4YG7 - chains D and K of the 8 polymer chains in the assembly; structure by X-ray diffraction, 3.77 A resolution.

[Chain D (and K)]
Molecule: Serine/threonine-protein kinase HipA
From: Escherichia coli (strain K12)
Notes: EC 2.7.11.1; chain K of this document is another copy of the same molecule, construct and numbering; everything in this record applies to it too
Reference sequence: P23874 (HIPA_ECOLI); numbering as in UniProt (aligned over 2-437)
Amino-acid sequence (436 residues; row label = number of the first residue in the row):
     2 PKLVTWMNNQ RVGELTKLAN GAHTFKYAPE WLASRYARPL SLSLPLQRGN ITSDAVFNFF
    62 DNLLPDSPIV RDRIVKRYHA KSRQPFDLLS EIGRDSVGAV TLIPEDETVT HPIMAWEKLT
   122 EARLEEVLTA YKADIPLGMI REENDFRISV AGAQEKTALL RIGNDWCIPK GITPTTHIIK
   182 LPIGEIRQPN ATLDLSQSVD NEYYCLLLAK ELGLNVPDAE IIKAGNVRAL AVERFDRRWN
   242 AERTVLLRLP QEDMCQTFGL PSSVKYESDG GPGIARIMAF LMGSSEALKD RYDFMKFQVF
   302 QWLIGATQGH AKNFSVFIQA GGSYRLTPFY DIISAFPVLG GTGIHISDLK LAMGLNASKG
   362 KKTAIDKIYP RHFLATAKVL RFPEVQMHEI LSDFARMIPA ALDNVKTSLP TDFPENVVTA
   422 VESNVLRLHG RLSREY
Unresolved in the structure: 135-145, 185-195 (chain K: 135-147, 185-195)
Construct notes: conflict Gln-309 (Asp in P23874)
UniProt features mapped onto this chain:
  - DNA-binding region: Lys-379 to Arg-382
  - binding site (ATP): Ala-152 to Lys-157, Lys-181, Glu-234 to Phe-236, His-311 to Asn-314, Tyr-331, Asp-332
  - modified residue: Ser-150 (Phosphoserine)
  - mutagenesis: Gly-22 (G22S: Loss of toxicity, does not confer high persistence. Single mutation has decreased affinity for HipB-operator ...), Pro-86 (P86L: High levels of persister cells formed which survive better than wild-type in ampicillin or ciprofloxacin, decreased affinity for HipB-operator), Asp-88 (D88N: Loss of toxicity, still confers high levels of persister cells. Decreased affinity for HipB-operator), Ser-150 (S150A: No phosphorylation; cells grow normally), Asp-291 (D291A: Retains toxicity and high persistence but not cold-sensitive. Loss of toxicity, high levels of persister cells and cold sensitivity, decreased affinity for HipB; in hipA7 ...), Asp-332 (D332Q: Loss of autophosphorylation; cells grow normally)

[How chain D and chain K interact]
Residue-residue contacts (31):
  Asn-21(D) / Ala-23(K)
  Asn-21(D) / His-24(K)  hydrogen bond (backbone-backbone)
  Asn-21(D) / Thr-25(K)
  Gly-22(D) / Gly-22(K)
  Gly-22(D) / Ala-23(K)  hydrogen bond (backbone-backbone)
  Ala-23(D) / Asn-21(K)
  Ala-23(D) / Ala-23(K)
  His-24(D) / Asn-21(K)  hydrogen bond (side chain-backbone)
  Asp-55(D) / Ala-20(K)
  Phe-58(D) / Ala-20(K)
  Phe-58(D) / Asn-21(K)
  Asp-67(D) / Arg-84(K)  hydrogen bond (backbone-side chain)
  Pro-69(D) / Pro-69(K)
  Pro-69(D) / Asp-73(K)
  Pro-69(D) / Arg-84(K)
  Ile-70(D) / Pro-69(K)  hydrophobic
  Asp-73(D) / Asp-67(K)
  Asp-73(D) / Pro-69(K)
  Asp-73(D) / Arg-72(K)  salt bridge
  Asp-73(D) / Ser-263(K)
  Asp-73(D) / Ser-264(K)  hydrogen bond (backbone-side chain)
  Val-76(D) / Pro-262(K)  hydrophobic
  Val-76(D) / Ser-264(K)
  Lys-77(D) / Ser-264(K)
  Lys-77(D) / Asp-270(K)  salt bridge
  His-80(D) / Asp-270(K)  hydrogen bond (side chain-backbone)
  His-80(D) / Gly-271(K)
  Lys-82(D) / Asn-59(K)
  Arg-84(D) / Asp-62(K)  salt bridge
  Arg-84(D) / Arg-72(K)
  Gln-85(D) / Gly-22(K)
Interface residues without a listed pair, chain D (20 interface residues in all): Ala-20, Ser-83, Ser-263, Ser-264
Interface residues without a listed pair, chain K (23 interface residues in all): Thr-53, Phe-58, Lys-82, Lys-266, Ser-269

[In short]
Chain D and chain K form an interface of 20 and 23 residues respectively, with 6 hydrogen bonds and 3 salt
bridges. Polar pairs include Asp-73(D)/Arg-72(K), Lys-77(D)/Asp-270(K) and Arg-84(D)/Asp-62(K). From UniProt:
a DNA-binding region, 16 ATP-binding residues and 6 mutagenesis sites on chain D.
Chain D and chain K are both Serine/threonine-protein kinase HipA (Escherichia coli (strain K12)); the
structure, Structure of FL autorepression promoter complex, was determined by X-ray diffraction, deposited
together with 5K98, 4YG1 and 4YG4.
